7K78 - chains F and I of the 12 polymer chains in the assembly; structure by electron microscopy, 3.10 A resolution.

Chain F:
Protein: Histone H4
Organism: Saccharomyces cerevisiae (strain ATCC 204508 / S288c)
Reference sequence: P02309 (H4_YEAST); residues 1-103 here = UniProt positions 1-103
Chain sequence (103 residues; row label = number of the first residue in the row):
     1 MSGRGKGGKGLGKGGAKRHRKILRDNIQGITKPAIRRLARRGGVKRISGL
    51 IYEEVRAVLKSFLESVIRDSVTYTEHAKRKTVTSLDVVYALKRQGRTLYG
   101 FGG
Unresolved in the structure: 1-23
Swiss-Prot annotation at these positions:
  - DNA-binding region: Lys17 to Lys21
  - modified residue: Lys6 (N6-acetyl-N6-methyllysine), Lys9 (N6-acetyllysine), Lys13 (N6-acetyl-N6-methyllysine), Lys17 (N6-acetyllysine), Lys32 (N6-succinyllysine), Arg56 (Omega-N-methylarginine), Ser61 (Phosphoserine), Ser65 (Phosphoserine), Lys78 (N6-succinyllysine), Lys80 (N6-acetyllysine), Lys92 (N6-glutaryllysine)
  - mutagenesis: Lys92 (K92E: Mimics glutarylation; delays in cell proliferation; increased sensitivity to DNA damaging agents; K92Q: Mimics acetylation; does not show increased sensitivity to DNA damaging agents ...)

Chain I:
Molecule: 136-nt DNA strand
Organism: Saccharomyces cerevisiae
Sequence (136 nucleotides; each row starts with the number of its first residue):
     1 TCGGGTCACATGATGATATTTGATTTTATTATATTTTTAAAAAAAGTAAA
    51 AAATAAAAAGTAGTTTATTTTTAAAAAATAAAATTTAAAATATTAGTGTA
   101 TTTGATTTCCGAAAGTTAAAAAAGAAATAGTAAGCT
Unresolved in the structure: 1-13, 130-136

How chain F and chain I interact:
Pairs across the interface (11):
  Arg36(F) - DA81(I)  salt bridge to the phosphate
  Arg46(F) - DA80(I)  sugar contact
  Arg46(F) - DA81(I)  phosphate contact
  Ile47(F) - DA80(I)  sugar contact
  Ile47(F) - DA81(I)  hydrogen bond to the phosphate
  Ser48(F) - DA80(I)  phosphate contact
  Gly49(F) - DA80(I)  phosphate contact
  Arg79(F) - DT101(I)  phosphate contact
  Lys80(F) - DA100(I)  phosphate contact
  Lys80(F) - DT101(I)  hydrogen bond to the phosphate
  Thr81(F) - DT101(I)  hydrogen bond to the phosphate
Also at the interface, not in a pair above, chain F (11 interface residues in all): Lys45, Tyr52, Lys78

In short:
The interface between chain F and chain I involves 11 residues on one side and 4 on the other; the contacts
include 3 hydrogen bonds and 1 salt bridge. Polar contacts include Ile47(F)-DA81(I), Lys80(F)-DT101(I) and
Thr81(F)-DT101(I).
Here chain F is Histone H4 (Saccharomyces cerevisiae (strain ATCC 204508 / S288c)) and chain I is a 136-nt DNA
strand (Saccharomyces cerevisiae). Entry 7K78 (antibody and nucleosome complex) was determined by electron
microscopy, deposited together with 7K79 and 7K7G.
